Entry 8WM7 (electron microscopy, 3.53 A resolution); this record covers chains E and F of the 7 polymer chains in the assembly.

# Chain E (and F)
Protein: Nitrogen regulatory protein P-II
Organism: Nostoc sp
Notes: chain F of this document is another copy of the same molecule, construct and numbering; everything in this record applies to it too
Reference sequence: Q9L422 (Q9L422_NOSS1); residue numbers follow UniProt; this construct covers 1-112
Amino-acid sequence (118 residues; numbered 1 to 118; the number before each row is that of its first residue):
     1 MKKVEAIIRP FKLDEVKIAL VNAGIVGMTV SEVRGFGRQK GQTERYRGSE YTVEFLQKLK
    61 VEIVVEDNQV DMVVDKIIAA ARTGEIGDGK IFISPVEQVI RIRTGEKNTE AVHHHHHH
Not modelled in the structure: 42-52, 113-118 (chain F: 39-53, 109-118)
Differences from the reference sequence: expression tag (113-118)

# How chain E and chain F interact
Contacting residue pairs (42; chain E residue first):
  K2(E) - E97(F)
  V33(E) - V30(F)
  V33(E) - S31(F)
  R34(E) - T29(F)
  R34(E) - V30(F)  hydrogen bond (backbone-backbone)
  G35(E) - M28(F)
  F36(E) - G27(F)
  F36(E) - M28(F)  hydrogen bond (backbone-backbone)
  R38(E) - R101(F)
  E54(E) - K17(F)
  F55(E) - L13(F)  hydrophobic
  F55(E) - K17(F)
  F55(E) - V30(F)  hydrophobic
  K60(E) - E62(F)  salt bridge
  I78(E) - I100(F)  hydrophobic
  I78(E) - I102(F)  hydrophobic
  R82(E) - I102(F)
  R82(E) - R103(F)  hydrogen bond (side chain-backbone)
  G84(E) - R103(F)
  E85(E) - R103(F)
  I86(E) - R103(F)
  D88(E) - I102(F)
  G89(E) - I102(F)
  K90(E) - V99(F)
  K90(E) - I100(F)
  K90(E) - R101(F)
  I91(E) - Q98(F)
  I91(E) - V99(F)
  I91(E) - I100(F)  hydrogen bond (backbone-backbone)
  I91(E) - I102(F)  hydrophobic
  F92(E) - K3(F)
  F92(E) - V64(F)  hydrophobic
  F92(E) - Q98(F)
  F92(E) - V99(F)  hydrophobic
  I93(E) - V96(F)
  I93(E) - E97(F)  hydrogen bond (backbone-backbone)
  I93(E) - Q98(F)  hydrogen bond (backbone-backbone)
  I93(E) - I100(F)  hydrophobic
  S94(E) - P95(F)  hydrogen bond (side chain-backbone)
  S94(E) - V96(F)
  S94(E) - E97(F)
  P95(E) - E97(F)
Interface residues without a listed pair, chain E (28 interface residues in all): I7, E32, G37, V74, I77, A81
Interface residues without a listed pair, chain F (22 interface residues in all): D14, V26, L59

# In short
28 residues of chain E and 22 residues of chain F are in contact; the contacts include 7 hydrogen bonds and 1
salt bridge. Polar contacts include K60(E)-E62(F), R82(E)-R103(F) and S94(E)-P95(F).
Both chains are Nitrogen regulatory protein P-II (Nostoc sp). Entry 8WM7 (Cryo-EM structure of cyanobacterial
nitrate/nitrite transporter NrtBCD in complex with signalling protein PII) was determined by electron
microscopy, deposited together with 8W9M and 8WM8.
